7X8Y - chains H and L of the 3 polymer chains in the assembly; structure by electron microscopy, 4.10 A resolution (low resolution: residue-level contacts below are approximate; hydrogen-bond / salt-bridge calls are withheld).

[Chain H]
Molecule: Ab159 heavy chain
From: Homo sapiens
Amino-acid sequence (267 residues; row label = number of the first residue in the row; numbers below 1 keep their minus sign (Met-25 is residue -25)):
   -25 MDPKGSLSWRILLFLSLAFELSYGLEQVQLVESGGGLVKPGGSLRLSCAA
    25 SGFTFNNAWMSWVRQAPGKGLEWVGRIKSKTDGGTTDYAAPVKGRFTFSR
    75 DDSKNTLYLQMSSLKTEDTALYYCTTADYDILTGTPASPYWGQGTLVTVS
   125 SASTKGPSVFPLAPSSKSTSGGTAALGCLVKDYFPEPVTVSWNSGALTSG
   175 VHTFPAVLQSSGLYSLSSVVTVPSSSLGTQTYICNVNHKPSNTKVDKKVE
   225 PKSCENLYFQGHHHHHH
Unresolved in the structure: -25 to 0, 126-241
Disulfides: Cys22-Cys98

[Chain L]
Molecule: Ab159 light chain
From: Homo sapiens
Amino-acid sequence (240 residues; numbered -25 to 214; the number before each row is that of its first residue; numbers below 1 keep their minus sign (Met-25 is residue -25)):
   -25 MDPKGSLSWRILLFLSLAFELSYGLEDIQMTQSPSSLSASVGDRVTITCR
    25 ASQSITNYLNWYQQKPGKAPKFLIYAASSLQGGVPSRFRGSGSGTDFTLT
    75 ISSLQPEDFATYYCQQTYSTLWTFGQGTKVEIKRTVAAPSVFIFPPSDEQ
   125 LKSGTASVVCLLNNFYPREAKVQWKVDNALQSGNSQESVTEQDSKDSTYS
   175 LSSTLTLSKADYEKHKVYACEVTHQGLSSPVTKSFNRGEC
Unresolved in the structure: -25 to 0, 108-214
Disulfides: Cys23-Cys88

[Chain H / chain L interface]
Pairs across the interface (30; chain H residue first):
  Val37(H) - Phe98(L)
  Leu45(H) - Tyr87(L)
  Leu45(H) - Phe98(L)
  Glu46(H) - Phe98(L)
  Trp47(H) - Trp96(L)
  Trp47(H) - Phe98(L)
  Arg50(H) - Trp96(L)
  Asp61(H) - Thr94(L)
  Tyr97(H) - Ala43(L)
  Asp104(H) - Tyr49(L)
  Thr107(H) - Asn31(L)
  Thr107(H) - Ala50(L)
  Gly108(H) - Tyr32(L)
  Thr109(H) - Asn31(L)
  Thr109(H) - Tyr32(L)
  Thr109(H) - Leu33(L)
  Thr109(H) - Asn34(L)
  Thr109(H) - Tyr49(L)
  Thr109(H) - Ala50(L)
  Pro110(H) - Tyr32(L)
  Pro110(H) - Asn34(L)
  Pro110(H) - Thr91(L)
  Ala111(H) - Asn34(L)
  Ala111(H) - Tyr36(L)
  Ala111(H) - Phe46(L)
  Ser112(H) - Tyr36(L)
  Ser112(H) - Trp96(L)
  Pro113(H) - Phe46(L)
  Trp115(H) - Pro44(L)
  Gly116(H) - Ala43(L)
Also at the interface, not in a pair above, chain H (20 interface residues in all): Gln39, Lys43, Gly44
Also at the interface, not in a pair above, chain L (16 interface residues in all): Gln89

[Summary]
Chain H and chain L form an interface of 20 and 16 residues respectively.
Here chain H is Ab159 heavy chain and chain L is Ab159 light chain, both from Homo sapiens. Entry 7X8Y (The
SARS-CoV-2 receptor binding domain bound with the Fab fragment of a human neutralizing antibody Ab159) was
determined by electron microscopy, deposited together with 7X8W, 7X8Z, 7X90, 7X91 and 7X92.
